PDB entry 4NQU | X-ray diffraction, 2.50 A resolution | chain A

# Chain A
Name: Ig gamma-1 chain C region
From: Homo sapiens
UniProtKB: P01857 (IGHG1_HUMAN); residues 235-447 here correspond to UniProt positions 118-330 (UniProt number = residue number - 117)
Chain sequence (213 residues; each row starts with the number of its first residue):
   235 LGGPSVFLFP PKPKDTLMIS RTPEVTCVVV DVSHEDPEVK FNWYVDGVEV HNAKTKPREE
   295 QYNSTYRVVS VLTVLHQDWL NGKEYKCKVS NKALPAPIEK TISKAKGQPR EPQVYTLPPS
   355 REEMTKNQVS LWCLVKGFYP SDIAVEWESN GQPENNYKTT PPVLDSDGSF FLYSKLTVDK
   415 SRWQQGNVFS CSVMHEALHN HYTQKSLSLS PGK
Disordered / not traced: 235-236, 445-447
Disulfide bonds: C261-C321, C367-C425
Sequence notes: engineered mutation W366 (Thr249 in P01857)
Curated features (UniProtKB/Swiss-Prot):
  - glycosylation: N297 (N-linked (GlcNAc...) (complex) asparagine)

# Summary
Chain A is Ig gamma-1 chain C region (Homo sapiens); the structure, anti-parallel Fc-knob (T366W) homodimer,
was determined by X-ray diffraction (same publication as 4NQS and 4NQT).
